PDB entry 1LWO | X-ray diffraction, 2.00 A resolution | chain A

# Chain A
Name: glycogen phosphorylase
Source organism: Oryctolagus cuniculus
Notes: EC 2.4.1.1
UniProtKB: P00489 (PHS2_RABIT); residue numbers follow UniProt; this construct covers 1-842
Chain sequence (842 residues; row label = number of the first residue in the row):
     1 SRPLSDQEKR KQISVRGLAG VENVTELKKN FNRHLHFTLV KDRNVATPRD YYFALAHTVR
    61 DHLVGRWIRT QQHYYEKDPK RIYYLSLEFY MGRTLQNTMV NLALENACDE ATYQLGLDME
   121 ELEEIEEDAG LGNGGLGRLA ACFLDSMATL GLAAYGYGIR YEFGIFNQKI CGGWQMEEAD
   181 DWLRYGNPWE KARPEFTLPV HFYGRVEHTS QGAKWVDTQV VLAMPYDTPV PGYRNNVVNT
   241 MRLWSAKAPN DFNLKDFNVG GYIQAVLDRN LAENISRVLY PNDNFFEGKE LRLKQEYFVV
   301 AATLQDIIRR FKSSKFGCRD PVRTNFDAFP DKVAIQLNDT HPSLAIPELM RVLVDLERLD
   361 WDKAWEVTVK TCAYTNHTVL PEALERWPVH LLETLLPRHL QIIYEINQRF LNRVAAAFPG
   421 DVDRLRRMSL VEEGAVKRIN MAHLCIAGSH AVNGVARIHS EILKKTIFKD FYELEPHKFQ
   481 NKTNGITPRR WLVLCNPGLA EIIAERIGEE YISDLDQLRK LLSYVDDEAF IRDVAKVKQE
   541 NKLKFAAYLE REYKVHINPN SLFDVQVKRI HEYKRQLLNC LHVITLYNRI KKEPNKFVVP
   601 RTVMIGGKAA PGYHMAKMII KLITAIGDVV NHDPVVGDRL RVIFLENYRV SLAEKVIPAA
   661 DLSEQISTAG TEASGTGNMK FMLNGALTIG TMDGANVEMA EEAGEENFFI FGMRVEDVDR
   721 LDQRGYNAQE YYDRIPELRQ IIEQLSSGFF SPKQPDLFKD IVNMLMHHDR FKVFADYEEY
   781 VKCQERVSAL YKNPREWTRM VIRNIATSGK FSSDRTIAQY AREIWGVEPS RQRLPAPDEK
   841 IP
Unresolved in the structure: 1-4, 252-260, 315-324, 839-842
Covalent attachments: pyridoxal phosphate (PLP) linked to Lys-680
Modified residues: Ser-14 (phosphoserine; SEP)
Differences from the reference sequence: modified residue (14)
Ligand contacts:
  - CHI (5-chloro-1H-indole-2-carboxylic acid [1-(4-fluorobenzyl)-2-(4-hydroxypiperidin-1yl)-2-oxoethyl]amide): Phe-37, Thr-38, Leu-39, Val-40, Phe-53, His-57, Arg-60, Leu-63, Val-64, Trp-67, Tyr-185, Gly-186, Asn-187, Pro-188, Trp-189, Glu-190, Lys-191, Ala-192, Pro-229
  - alpha-D-glucopyranose (GLC): Gly-135, Leu-136, Leu-139, Asn-284, His-377, Val-455, Asn-484, Tyr-573, Glu-672, Ala-673, Ser-674, Gly-675, Thr-676
  - pyridoxal phosphate (PLP): Tyr-90, Gly-134, Gly-135, Arg-138, Trp-491, Val-567, Lys-568, Lys-574, Tyr-648, Arg-649, Val-650, Ala-653, Gln-665, Glu-672, Gly-675, Thr-676, Gly-677
Swiss-Prot annotation at these positions:
  - modified residue: Ser-747 (Phosphoserine)

# Overview
Chain A binds alpha-D-glucopyranose and compound CHI. Covalently linked pyridoxal phosphate: at Lys-680.
Chain A is glycogen phosphorylase (Oryctolagus cuniculus); the structure, Crystal structure of rabbit muscle
glycogen phosphorylase a in complex with a potential hypoglycaemic drug at ..., was determined by X-ray
diffraction together with 1LWN from the same study.
